8ENU - chains D and A of the 4 polymer chains in the assembly; structure by electron microscopy, 3.22 A resolution.

Chain D:
Name: Complement factor B
From: Homo sapiens
Notes: EC 3.4.21.47
UniProt: P00751 (CFAB_HUMAN); residues -23 to 739 here correspond to UniProt positions 2-764 (UniProt number = residue number + 25)
Amino-acid sequence (763 residues; row label = number of the first residue in the row; numbers below 1 keep their minus sign (Gly-23 is residue -23)):
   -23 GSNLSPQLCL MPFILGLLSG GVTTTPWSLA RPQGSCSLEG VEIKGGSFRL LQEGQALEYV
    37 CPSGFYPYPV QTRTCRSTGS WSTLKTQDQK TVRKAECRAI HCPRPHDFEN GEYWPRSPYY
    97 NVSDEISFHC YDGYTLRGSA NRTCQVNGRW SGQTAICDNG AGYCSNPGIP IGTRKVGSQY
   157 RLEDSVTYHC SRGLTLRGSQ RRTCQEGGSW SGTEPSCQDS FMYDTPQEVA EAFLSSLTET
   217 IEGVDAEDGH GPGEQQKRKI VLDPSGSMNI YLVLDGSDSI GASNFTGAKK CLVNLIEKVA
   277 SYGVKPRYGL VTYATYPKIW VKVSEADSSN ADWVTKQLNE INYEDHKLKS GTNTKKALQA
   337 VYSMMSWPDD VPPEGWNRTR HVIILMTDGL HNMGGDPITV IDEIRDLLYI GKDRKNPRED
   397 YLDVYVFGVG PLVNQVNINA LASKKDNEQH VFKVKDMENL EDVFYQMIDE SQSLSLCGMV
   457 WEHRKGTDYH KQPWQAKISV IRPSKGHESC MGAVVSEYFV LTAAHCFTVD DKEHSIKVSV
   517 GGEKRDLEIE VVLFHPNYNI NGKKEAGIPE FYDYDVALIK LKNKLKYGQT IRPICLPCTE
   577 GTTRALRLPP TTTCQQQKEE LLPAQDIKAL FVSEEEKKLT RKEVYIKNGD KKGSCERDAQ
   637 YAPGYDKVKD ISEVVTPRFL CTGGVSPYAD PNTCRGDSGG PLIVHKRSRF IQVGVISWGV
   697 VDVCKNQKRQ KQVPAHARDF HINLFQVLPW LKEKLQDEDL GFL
Disordered / not traced: -23 to 10, 218-232, 321-325, 538, 706-707
Disulfide bonds: Cys12-Cys51, Cys37-Cys73, Cys78-Cys120, Cys106-Cys133, Cys140-Cys180, Cys166-Cys193, Cys453-Cys571, Cys486-Cys502, Cys574-Cys590, Cys631-Cys657, Cys670-Cys700
Covalently attached groups: N-acetylglucosamine (NAG) linked to Asn97, Asn117, Asn260, Asn353
Swiss-Prot annotation at these positions:
  - active site (Charge relay system): His501, Asp551, Ser674
  - binding site (Mg(2+)): Ser253, Ser255, Thr328
  - binding site (Mn(2+)): Ser253, Ser255, Thr328
  - site: Arg234, Lys235 (Cleavage)
  - glycosylation: Asn97 (N-linked (GlcNAc...) asparagine), Asn117 (N-linked (GlcNAc...) asparagine), Asn260 (N-linked (GlcNAc...) asparagine), Lys266 (N-linked (Glc) (glycation) lysine), Asn353 (N-linked (GlcNAc...) asparagine)
From the paper describing this entry:
  - conformationally variable residues (loop rearrangement, order/disorder transition): Thr216 to Lys233, Arg234

Chain A:
Name: Lufaxin
From: Lutzomyia longipalpis
UniProt: Q5WPU8 (LUFX_LUTLO); residues 1-278 here correspond to UniProt positions 24-301 (UniProt number = residue number + 23)
Amino-acid sequence (278 residues; each row starts with the number of its first residue):
     1 DGDEYFIGKY KEKDETLFFA SYGLKRDPCQ IVLGYKCSNN QTHFVLNFKT NKKSCISAIK
    61 LTSYPKINQN SDLTRNLYCQ TGGIGTDNCK LVFKKRKRQI AANIEIYGIP AKKCSFKDRY
   121 IGADPLHVDS YGLSYQFDQE HGWNLERNNI FKDTRFSTEV FYHKNGLFNT QITYLAEEDS
   181 FSEAREITAK DIKKKFSIIL PNEEYKRISF LDVYWFQETM RKKPKYPYIH YNGECSNENK
   241 TCELVFDTDE LMTYALVKVF TNPESDGSRL KEEDLGRG
Disordered / not traced: 275-278
Construct notes: conflict Arg75 (Lys98 in Q5WPU8), Ser134 (Pro157 in Q5WPU8), Leu145 (Val168 in Q5WPU8), Asn148 (Tyr171 in Q5WPU8)
Disulfide bonds: Cys29-Cys37, Cys55-Cys114, Cys79-Cys89, Cys235-Cys242
Covalently attached groups: glycan linked to Asn40; N-acetylglucosamine (NAG) linked to Asn239
Swiss-Prot annotation at these positions:
  - glycosylation: Asn239 (N-linked (GlcNAc...) asparagine)

How chain D and chain A interact:
Pairs across the interface (18):
  Arg113(D) - Asp27(A)
  Arg113(D) - Pro28(A)
  Gly136(D) - Arg26(A)
  Gly136(D) - Gln30(A)
  Gly138(D) - Arg26(A)  hydrogen bond (backbone-side chain)
  Gly138(D) - Gln30(A)
  Tyr139(D) - Arg26(A)  hydrogen bond (backbone-side chain)
  Glu182(D) - Ile100(A)
  Gly183(D) - Gly23(A)
  Gly183(D) - Leu24(A)  hydrogen bond (backbone-backbone)
  Gly183(D) - Lys25(A)  hydrogen bond (backbone-backbone)
  Gly183(D) - Ile100(A)
  Gly184(D) - Arg26(A)
  Ser185(D) - Lys25(A)
  Glu215(D) - Lys97(A)  salt bridge
  Asp396(D) - Arg98(A)  salt bridge
  Tyr397(D) - Arg98(A)  hydrogen bond
  Asn423(D) - Asp27(A)  hydrogen bond
Other interface residues (no listed pair), chain D (16 interface residues in all): Ala137, Cys140, Ser141, Asn392
Other interface residues (no listed pair), chain A (12 interface residues in all): Gln41, Ala101
Interface features reported in the paper:
  - residue pairs: Gly138(D)-Arg26(A) (backbone contact), Tyr139(D)-Arg26(A) (backbone contact), Gly183(D)-Lys25(A) (backbone contact), Tyr397(D)-Arg98(A) (hydrogen bond), Asn423(D)-Asp27(A)
  - interface residues, chain D: Gly136(D), Gln181(D)
  - interface residues, chain A: Gly23(A), Lys25(A)

In short:
Chain D and chain A form an interface of 16 and 12 residues respectively, with 6 hydrogen bonds and 2 salt
bridges. Polar pairs include Glu215(D)-Lys97(A), Asp396(D)-Arg98(A) and Gly138(D)-Arg26(A). The authors report
backbone contacts between Gly138(D) and Arg26(A), Tyr139(D) and Arg26(A) and Gly183(D) and Lys25(A); a
hydrogen bond between Tyr397(D) and Arg98(A); a contact between Asn423(D) and Asp27(A). The paper reports
interface residues Gly136(D), Gln181(D) and Gly23(A) among others; conformational variability at Thr216(D) and
Arg234(D).
Here chain D is Complement factor B (Homo sapiens) and chain A is Lufaxin (Lutzomyia longipalpis). Entry 8ENU
(Structure of the C3bB proconvertase in complex with lufaxin) was determined by electron microscopy together
with 8EOK and 8EO2 from the same study.
